PDB entry 4FA8 | X-ray diffraction, 2.20 A resolution | chains D and G of the 6 polymer chains in the assembly

Chain D:
Protein: Secreted protein BARF1
From: Human herpesvirus 4
UniProt: P0CW72 (BARF1_EBVG); residues 19-221 here = UniProt positions 19-221
Sequence (203 residues; numbered 19 to 221; the number before each row is that of its first residue):
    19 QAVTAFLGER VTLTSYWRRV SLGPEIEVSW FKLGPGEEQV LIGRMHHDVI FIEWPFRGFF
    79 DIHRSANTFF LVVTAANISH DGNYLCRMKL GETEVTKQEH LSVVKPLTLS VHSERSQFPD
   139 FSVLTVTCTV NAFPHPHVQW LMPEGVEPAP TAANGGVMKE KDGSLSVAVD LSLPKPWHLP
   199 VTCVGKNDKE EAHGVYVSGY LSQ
Disordered / not traced: 19, 162-173, 220-221
Disulfide bonds: Cys146-Cys201
Covalently attached groups: N-acetylglucosamine (NAG) linked to Asn95
Curated features (UniProtKB/Swiss-Prot):
  - glycosylation: Asn95 (N-linked (GlcNAc...) asparagine)
Reported in the primary citation:
  - post-translational modification sites: Asn95

Chain G:
Protein: Macrophage colony-stimulating factor 1
From: Homo sapiens
UniProt: P09603 (CSF1_HUMAN); residues 4-148 here correspond to UniProt positions 36-180 (UniProt number = residue number + 32)
Sequence (147 residues; numbered 2 to 148; the number before each row is that of its first residue):
     2 DPSEYCSHMI GSGHLQSLQR LIDSQMETSC QITFEFVDQE QLKDPVCYLK KAFLLVQDIM
    62 EDTMRFRDNT PNAIAIVQLQ ELSLRLKSCF TKDYEEHDKA CVRTFYETPL QLLEKVKNVF
   122 NETKNLLDKD WNIFSKNCNN SFAECSS
Sequence notes: expression tag (2-3)
Disulfide bonds: Cys7-Cys90, Cys48-Cys139, Cys102-Cys146
Covalently attached groups: N-acetylglucosamine (NAG) linked to Asn122
Curated features (UniProtKB/Swiss-Prot):
  - glycosylation (N-linked (GlcNAc...) asparagine): Asn122, Asn140

How chain D and chain G interact:
Pairs across the interface - 22 pairs, chain D then chain G:
  Tyr34(D) - Thr34(G)
  Tyr34(D) - Glu36(G)
  Tyr34(D) - Thr105(G)
  Arg36(D) - Glu36(G)  salt bridge
  Arg36(D) - Asp59(G)  salt bridge
  Arg36(D) - Ile60(G)
  Arg36(D) - Asp63(G)  salt bridge
  Arg37(D) - Glu62(G)
  Arg37(D) - Asp63(G)  salt bridge
  Arg37(D) - Arg66(G)
  Val38(D) - Ile33(G)  hydrophobic
  Val38(D) - Thr34(G)
  Val38(D) - Asp63(G)  hydrogen bond (backbone-backbone)
  Ser39(D) - Arg66(G)
  Ser83(D) - Tyr107(G)  hydrogen bond
  Ala84(D) - Gln32(G)
  Ala84(D) - Ile33(G)  hydrophobic
  Asn85(D) - Ile33(G)
  Asn85(D) - Thr34(G)  hydrogen bond (side chain-backbone)
  Thr86(D) - Thr34(G)
  Thr86(D) - Tyr107(G)
  Phe88(D) - Tyr107(G)
Also at the interface, not in a pair above, chain G (12 interface residues in all): Thr64
The authors on this interface:
  - residue pairs: Arg36(D)-Glu36(G)
  - interface residues, chain G: Glu62(G)

Overview:
The interface between chain D and chain G involves 10 residues on one side and 12 on the other; the contacts
include 3 hydrogen bonds and 4 salt bridges. Polar contacts include Arg36(D)-Glu36(G), Arg36(D)-Asp59(G) and
Arg36(D)-Asp63(G). The authors report a contact between Arg36(D) and Glu36(G). From the paper: the interface
residue Glu62(G); a modification site at Asn95(D).
Chain D is Secreted protein BARF1 (Human herpesvirus 4) and chain G is Macrophage colony-stimulating factor 1
(Homo sapiens); the structure, Multi-pronged modulation of cytokine signaling, was determined by X-ray
diffraction.
